Entry 8J60 (electron microscopy, 3.39 A resolution); this record covers chains D and A of the 4 polymer chains in the assembly.

== Chain D ==
Protein: LAS1 protein
Source organism: Cyberlindnera jadinii
Reference sequence: A0A0H5CBH3 (A0A0H5CBH3_CYBJN); residues 1-421 here = UniProt positions 1-421
Sequence (421 residues; numbered 1 to 421; the number before each row is that of its first residue):
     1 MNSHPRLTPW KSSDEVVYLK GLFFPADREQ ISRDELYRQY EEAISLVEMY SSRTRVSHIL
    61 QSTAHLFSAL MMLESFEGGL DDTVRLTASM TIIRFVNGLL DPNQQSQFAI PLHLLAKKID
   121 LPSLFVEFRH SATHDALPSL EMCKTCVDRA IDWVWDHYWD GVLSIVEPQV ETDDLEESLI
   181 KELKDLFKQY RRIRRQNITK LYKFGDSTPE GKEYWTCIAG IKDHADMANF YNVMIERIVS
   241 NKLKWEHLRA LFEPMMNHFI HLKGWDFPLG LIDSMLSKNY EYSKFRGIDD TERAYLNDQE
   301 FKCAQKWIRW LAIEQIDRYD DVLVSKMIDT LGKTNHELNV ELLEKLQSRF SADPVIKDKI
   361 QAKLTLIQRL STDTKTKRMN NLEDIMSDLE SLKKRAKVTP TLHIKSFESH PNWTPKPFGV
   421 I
Unresolved in the structure: 1-4, 78, 104-111, 163-421

== Chain A ==
Protein: Polynucleotide 5'-hydroxyl-kinase GRC3
Source organism: Cyberlindnera jadinii
Reference sequence: A0A0H5C3P3 (A0A0H5C3P3_CYBJN); residues 1-610 here = UniProt positions 1-610
Sequence (610 residues; each row starts with the number of its first residue):
     1 MHKSAFQALQ GDIPTYEVNS SDEQDSDQDE EDVEQPSEPM HRLVSAPAAS IHIEESKYIS
    61 SNFSFDDDNT IYGHDYVIFG LKSNQNLIVK GQFVLEIQRG AIDINGVIYH SGVEPMKFIN
   121 PSSSSIPLIQ ATQVLNSSLL ENKESQENQH LFTPGYKSVI KLTNLDTHLE SIGRVCPLFK
   181 NLFWQFDNFF AEDSLRLLDQ YELAFSDYTF YPITKPDNTV SVIKHKNWMD VIKSLTELYS
   241 NDQSIKVIVI GGKNSGKSTF LRLLVQHMLS PTLQQLPINF MDLDPGQPEY SGTDCISLSK
   301 ISEVQHGNHL SLTSTDSTQC HYVGFNSPKD QPTRYNLLVE QLVRSYESDG ELKHESLLIN
   361 TPGWIKGYGL ELTRTLIERV KPTHVIYLNS GTLGVDIDIP KGTNLIPLQG SFNHSGSRYS
   421 SSQLRLLKTM AYFHKIDDFK FDFQPLLFSP PIQVSYGVST GISALTHLKE TGIGMDHLER
   481 SIEATIVGIF KVKRDHLEEC ELFNKGQLPL LPYKEFIKLS TEFFRLALVH SIDQEKKIMN
   541 LYIPQFRTLD LTKEAIIMVR GNTDLPIWEI ASNEIVKRFK RQLPYITFEK GSSLEKKWKV
   601 RKNVQRRGQM
Unresolved in the structure: 1-59, 148-152, 188-197, 400, 501-502, 589-610
Disulfides: Cys295-Cys320

== Interface between chain D and chain A ==
Pairs across the interface (14):
  Gly79(D) - Gly472(A)
  Ser123(D) - Gly367(A)
  Leu124(D) - Gly367(A)
  Leu124(D) - Tyr368(A)
  Glu127(D) - Trp364(A)
  Glu127(D) - Lys366(A)
  Ser139(D) - Lys329(A)
  Ser139(D) - Asp330(A)  hydrogen bond (side chain-backbone)
  Ser139(D) - Pro332(A)
  Glu141(D) - Gln331(A)
  Glu141(D) - Pro332(A)
  Glu141(D) - Thr333(A)  hydrogen bond
  Glu141(D) - Tyr513(A)
  Thr145(D) - Tyr368(A)
Also at the interface, not in a pair above, chain D (12 interface residues in all): Asp81, Arg85, Leu137, Met142, Arg149
Also at the interface, not in a pair above, chain A (15 interface residues in all): Arg334, Glu371, Lys469, Glu470

== In short ==
Chain D and chain A form an interface of 12 and 15 residues respectively; the contacts include 2 hydrogen
bonds. Polar pairs include Ser139(D)-Asp330(A) and Glu141(D)-Thr333(A).
Chain D is LAS1 protein and chain A is Polynucleotide 5'-hydroxyl-kinase GRC3, both from Cyberlindnera
jadinii; the structure, Structural and mechanistic insight into ribosomal ITS2 RNA processing by
nuclease-kinase machinery, was determined by electron microscopy (same publication as 8J5Y, 7Y16, 7Y17 and
7Y18).
